PDB entry 8G2P | X-ray diffraction, 2.52 A resolution | chains A and C of the 6 polymer chains in the assembly

Chain A (and C):
Protein: Cyclic GMP-AMP synthase
From: Mus musculus
Notes: EC 2.7.7.86; chain C of this document is another copy of the same molecule, construct and numbering; everything in this record applies to it too
UniProt: Q8C6L5 (CGAS_MOUSE); residues 147-507 here = UniProt positions 147-507
Sequence (364 residues; each row starts with the number of its first residue):
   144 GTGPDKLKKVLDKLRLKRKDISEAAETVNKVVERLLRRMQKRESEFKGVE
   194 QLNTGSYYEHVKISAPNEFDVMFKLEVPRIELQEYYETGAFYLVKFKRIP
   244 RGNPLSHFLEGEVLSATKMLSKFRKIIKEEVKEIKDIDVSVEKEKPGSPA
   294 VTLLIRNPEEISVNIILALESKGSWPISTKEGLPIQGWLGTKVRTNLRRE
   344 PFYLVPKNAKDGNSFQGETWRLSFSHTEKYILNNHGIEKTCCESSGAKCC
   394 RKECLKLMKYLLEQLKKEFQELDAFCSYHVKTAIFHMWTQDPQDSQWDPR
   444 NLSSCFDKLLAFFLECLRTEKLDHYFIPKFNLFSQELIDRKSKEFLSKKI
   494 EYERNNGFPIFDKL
Unresolved in the structure: 144-147, 240-244, 351-358 (chain C: 144-148, 240-245, 253, 255, 353-357)
Sequence notes: expression tag (144-146); engineered mutation Asn-307 (Asp in Q8C6L5)
Swiss-Prot annotation at these positions:
  - region: Lys-372 to Lys-395 (DNA-binding)
  - motif: Leu-154 to Leu-159 (Nuclear export signal), Asp-281 to Ser-291 (Nuclear localization signal)
  - binding site (GTP): Thr-197, Arg-364 to Glu-371
  - binding site (ATP): Ser-199, Glu-371, Lys-402, Ser-420 to Lys-424
  - binding site (Mg(2+)): Glu-211, Asp-213
  - binding site (2',3'-cGAMP): Asp-213, Gly-290, Lys-350, Arg-364 to Ser-366
  - binding site (Zn(2+)): His-378, Cys-384, Cys-385, Cys-392
  - site: Arg-241 (Arginine-anchor)
  - modified residue: Lys-156 (N6-lactoyllysine), Glu-176 (PolyADP-ribosyl glutamic acid), Ser-199 (Phosphoserine), Tyr-201 (Phosphotyrosine), Glu-272 (5-glutamyl polyglutamate), Ser-291 (Phosphoserine), Glu-302 (5-glutamyl glutamate), Lys-372 (N6-acetyllysine), Lys-382 (N6-acetyllysine), Lys-402 (N6-acetyllysine), Ser-420 (Phosphoserine), Lys-491 (N6-methyllysine)
  - lipidation (S-palmitoyl cysteine): Cys-392, Cys-393, Cys-459
  - cross-link (Glycyl lysine isopeptide (Lys-Gly)): Lys-217 (interchain with G-Cter in SUMO), Lys-271 (interchain with G-Cter in ubiquitin), Lys-335 (interchain with G-Cter in SUMO), Lys-372 (interchain with G-Cter in SUMO), Lys-382 (interchain with G-Cter in SUMO), Lys-399 (interchain with G-Cter in ubiquitin), Lys-402 (interchain with G-Cter in ubiquitin), Lys-409 (interchain with G-Cter in ubiquitin), Lys-410 (interchain with G-Cter in ubiquitin), Lys-464 (interchain with G-Cter in SUMO)
  - mutagenesis: Lys-156 (K156Q: Mimics lactylation; knockin mice show higher mortality following HSV-1 infection), Asn-172 (N172K: Induces alteration of the DNA-binding surface and leads to decreased synthesis of cyclic GMP-AMP (cGAMP); when associated with L-180), Glu-176 (E176A: Abolished poly-ADP-ribosylation by PARP1, stimulating interferon production in knockin mice), Arg-180 (R180L: Induces alteration of the DNA-binding surface and leads to decreased synthesis of cyclic GMP-AMP (cGAMP); when associated with K-182), Gly-198 (G198A: Abolishes stimulation of interferon production; when associated with A-199), Ser-199 (S199A: Abolishes stimulation of interferon production; when associated with A-199), Tyr-201 (Y201E: Phosphomimetic mutant; reduced translocation to the nucleus following treatment with etoposide), Glu-211 to Asp-213 (Abolished nucleotidyltransferase activity. Does not affect nuclear localization and tethering to chromatin), Glu-211 (E211A: Abolishes ability to promote type-I interferon production), Asp-213 (D213A: Abolishes ability to promote type-I interferon production), Lys-217 (K217R: Reduced sumoylation), Arg-222 (R222E: Impaired tethering to chromatin, leading to constitutive activation in the absence of DNA), 31 further mutagenesis entries in UniProt
Ion coordination: Mg2+: Glu-211, Asp-213 (together with ATP); Zn2+: His-378, Cys-384, Cys-385, Cys-392
Small-molecule neighbours:
  - ATP (adenosine-5'-triphosphate): Gly-198, Ser-199, Glu-202, Lys-205, Glu-211, Asp-213, Arg-364, Leu-365, Ser-368, Glu-371, Lys-402, Ser-420, Tyr-421, Lys-424, His-467
  - GTP (guanosine-5'-triphosphate): Thr-197, Glu-211, Asp-213, Met-215, Pro-289, Gly-290, Ser-291, Pro-292, Ala-293, Asn-307, Ile-309, Val-348, Arg-364, Ser-366, Ser-368

Interface between chain A and chain C:
Contacting residue pairs - 31 pairs, chain A then chain C:
  Gln-329(A) / Thr-383(C)
  Gln-329(A) / Ser-388(C)
  Leu-332(A) / Lys-382(C)
  Gly-333(A) / Thr-383(C)
  Gly-333(A) / Glu-386(C)
  Thr-334(A) / Glu-386(C)  hydrogen bond (backbone-side chain)
  Thr-334(A) / Ser-387(C)
  Lys-335(A) / Asn-376(C)
  Lys-335(A) / Asn-377(C)
  Lys-335(A) / Glu-386(C)  salt bridge
  Asn-376(A) / Lys-335(C)
  Asn-377(A) / Lys-335(C)
  Asn-377(A) / Lys-382(C)  hydrogen bond (backbone-side chain)
  Gly-379(A) / Lys-382(C)  hydrogen bond (backbone-side chain)
  Ile-380(A) / Ile-380(C)
  Ile-380(A) / Glu-381(C)
  Ile-380(A) / Lys-382(C)  hydrogen bond (backbone-backbone)
  Glu-381(A) / Ile-380(C)
  Lys-382(A) / Leu-332(C)
  Lys-382(A) / Asn-377(C)  hydrogen bond (side chain-backbone)
  Lys-382(A) / Gly-379(C)  hydrogen bond (side chain-backbone)
  Lys-382(A) / Ile-380(C)  hydrogen bond (backbone-backbone)
  Thr-383(A) / Gln-329(C)
  Thr-383(A) / Gly-333(C)
  Glu-386(A) / Gly-333(C)
  Glu-386(A) / Thr-334(C)  hydrogen bond (side chain-backbone)
  Glu-386(A) / Lys-335(C)  salt bridge
  Ser-387(A) / Thr-334(C)
  Ser-388(A) / Gln-329(C)
  Ser-388(A) / Gly-330(C)
  Gln-436(A) / Glu-381(C)
Interface residues without a listed pair, chain A (19 interface residues in all): Gly-330, Trp-331, His-378
Interface residues without a listed pair, chain C (19 interface residues in all): Trp-331, His-378, Gln-436

Summary:
Chain A and chain C each contribute 19 residues to their interface; the contacts include 8 hydrogen bonds and
2 salt bridges. Polar pairs include Lys-335(A)/Glu-386(C), Thr-334(A)/Glu-386(C) and Asn-377(A)/Lys-382(C).
Ligands of chain A: ATP and GTP.
Chain A and chain C are both Cyclic GMP-AMP synthase (Mus musculus); the structure, Structure of Ternary
Complex of cGAS with dsDNA and Bound ATP and GTP, was determined by X-ray diffraction.
